7VWY - chains A and B of the 9 polymer chains in the assembly; structure by electron microscopy, 4.57 A resolution (low resolution: residue-level contacts below are approximate; hydrogen-bond / salt-bridge calls are withheld).

# Chain A
Protein: DNA-directed RNA polymerase subunit alpha
Organism: Escherichia coli K-12
Notes: EC 2.7.7.6
Reference sequence: P0A7Z4 (RPOA_ECOLI); the author numbering skips numbers that UniProt does not, so the offset changes along the chain: 1-235 = UniProt 1-235; 565-658 = UniProt 236-329
Sequence (329 residues; numbered 1 to 658; 329 numbers in that range are skipped by the numbering (no residue carries them; nothing is unmodelled there); the number before each row is that of its first residue):
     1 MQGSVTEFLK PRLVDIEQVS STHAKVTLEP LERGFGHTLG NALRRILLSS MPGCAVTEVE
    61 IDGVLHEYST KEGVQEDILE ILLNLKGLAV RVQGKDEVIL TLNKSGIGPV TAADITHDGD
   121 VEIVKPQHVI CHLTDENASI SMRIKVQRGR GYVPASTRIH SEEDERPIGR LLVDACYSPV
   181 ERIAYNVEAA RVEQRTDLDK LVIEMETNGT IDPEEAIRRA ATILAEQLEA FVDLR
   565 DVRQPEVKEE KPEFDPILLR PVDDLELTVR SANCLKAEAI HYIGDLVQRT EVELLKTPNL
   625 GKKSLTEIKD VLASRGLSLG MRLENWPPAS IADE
Unresolved in the structure: 1-5, 565-577
UniProt features mapped onto this chain:
  - region: Glu162 to Glu165 (Required for interaction with Crp at class II promoters)
  - modified residue: Arg594 (ADP-ribosylarginine), Lys626 (N6-acetyllysine), Lys627 (N6-acetyllysine)

# Chain B
Protein: DNA-directed RNA polymerase subunit alpha
Organism: Escherichia coli K-12
Notes: EC 2.7.7.6
Reference sequence: P0A7Z4 (RPOA_ECOLI); residues 1-329 here = UniProt positions 1-329
Sequence (329 residues; row label = number of the first residue in the row):
     1 MQGSVTEFLK PRLVDIEQVS STHAKVTLEP LERGFGHTLG NALRRILLSS MPGCAVTEVE
    61 IDGVLHEYST KEGVQEDILE ILLNLKGLAV RVQGKDEVIL TLNKSGIGPV TAADITHDGD
   121 VEIVKPQHVI CHLTDENASI SMRIKVQRGR GYVPASTRIH SEEDERPIGR LLVDACYSPV
   181 ERIAYNVEAA RVEQRTDLDK LVIEMETNGT IDPEEAIRRA ATILAEQLEA FVDLRDVRQP
   241 EVKEEKPEFD PILLRPVDDL ELTVRSANCL KAEAIHYIGD LVQRTEVELL KTPNLGKKSL
   301 TEIKDVLASR GLSLGMRLEN WPPASIADE
Unresolved in the structure: 1-5, 234-329
UniProt features mapped onto this chain:
  - region: Glu162 to Glu165 (Required for interaction with Crp at class II promoters)
  - modified residue: Arg265 (ADP-ribosylarginine), Lys297 (N6-acetyllysine), Lys298 (N6-acetyllysine)

# Chain A / chain B interface
Contacting residue pairs - 50 pairs, chain A then chain B:
  Thr6(A) with Arg150(B)
  Glu7(A) with Arg150(B)
  Phe8(A) with Glu226(B)
  Leu9(A) with Gln227(B)
  Lys10(A) with Glu226(B); Gln227(B); Leu228(B); Glu229(B); Ala230(B)
  Pro11(A) with Gln227(B); Ala230(B)
  Leu28(A) with Phe231(B)
  Arg33(A) with Ser49(B); Ser50(B)
  Gly34(A) with Arg45(B)
  Phe35(A) with Ile46(B); Ser50(B)
  His37(A) with Arg45(B)
  Thr38(A) with Arg45(B)
  Leu39(A) with Leu224(B)
  Asn41(A) with Asn41(B)
  Arg45(A) with Gly34(B); His37(B); Thr38(B)
  Ser50(A) with Glu32(B)
  Arg150(A) with Glu7(B); Phe8(B)
  Arg218(A) with Phe231(B); Asp233(B)
  Ala221(A) with Leu228(B); Phe231(B)
  Leu224(A) with Leu39(B); Leu228(B)
  Ala225(A) with Leu228(B)
  Glu226(A) with Phe8(B); Lys10(B)
  Gln227(A) with Leu9(B); Leu39(B)
  Leu228(A) with Leu224(B); Ala225(B)
  Ala230(A) with Pro11(B); Leu28(B)
  Phe231(A) with Leu28(B); Ala221(B)
  Val232(A) with Ala221(B)
  Leu234(A) with Pro11(B); Arg12(B); Leu13(B)
  Arg235(A) with Leu13(B); Arg218(B)
Other interface residues (no listed pair), chain A (36 interface residues in all): Leu13, Ala42, Ile46, Ser49, Ile217, Thr222, Ile223
Other interface residues (no listed pair), chain B (39 interface residues in all): Thr6, Phe35, Ala42, Leu43, Ile203, Glu214, Ile217, Thr222, Val232

# Summary
Chain A and chain B form an interface of 36 and 39 residues respectively.
Chain A and chain B are both DNA-directed RNA polymerase subunit alpha (Escherichia coli K-12); the structure,
Cryo-EM structure of Rob-dependent transcription activation complex in a unique conformation, was determined
by electron microscopy, deposited together with 7VWZ.
